8TB9 - chains H and I of the 17 polymer chains in the assembly; structure by electron microscopy, 4.00 A resolution.

# Chain H
Molecule: 215-nt DNA strand
Sequence (215 nucleotides; each row starts with the number of its first residue):
     7 ATCGGGAGCTCCGACCGAATGACATGCATGCATACAGGATGTATATACCT
    57 GACACGTGCCTGGAGACTAGGGAGTAACCCCCTTGGCGGTTAAAACGCGG
   107 GGGACAGCGCGTACGTGCGTTTAAGCGGTGCTAGAGCTGCCTACGACCAA
   157 TGGAGCGGCCTCGGCACCGGGATCCCCCAGCCGCCGGCAGCGCAGCGCCT
   207 GACGGGCACACAGTC
Disordered / not traced: 7-19, 213-221

# Chain I
Molecule: Histone H3.2
From: Xenopus laevis
Reference sequence: P84233 (H32_XENLA); residues 0-135 here correspond to UniProt positions 1-136 (UniProt number = residue number + 1)
Chain sequence (136 residues; numbered 0 to 135; the number before each row is that of its first residue; numbering starts at 0):
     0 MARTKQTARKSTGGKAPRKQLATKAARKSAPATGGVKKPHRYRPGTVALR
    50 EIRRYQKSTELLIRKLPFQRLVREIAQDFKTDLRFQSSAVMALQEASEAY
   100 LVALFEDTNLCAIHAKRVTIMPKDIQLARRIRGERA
Disordered / not traced: 0-21
Differences from the reference sequence: conflict Ala102 (Gly103 in P84233)
Swiss-Prot annotation at these positions:
  - modified residue: Arg2 (Asymmetric dimethylarginine), Thr3 (Phosphothreonine), Lys4 (Allysine), Gln5 (5-glutamyl dopamine), Thr6 (Phosphothreonine), Arg8 (Citrulline), Lys9 (N6,N6,N6-trimethyllysine), Ser10 (ADP-ribosylserine), Thr11 (Phosphothreonine), Lys14 (N6-(2-hydroxyisobutyryl)lysine), Arg17 (Asymmetric dimethylarginine), Lys18 (N6-(2-hydroxyisobutyryl)lysine), Lys23 (N6-(2-hydroxyisobutyryl)lysine), Arg26 (Citrulline), Lys27 (N6,N6,N6-trimethyllysine), Ser28 (ADP-ribosylserine), Lys36 (N6,N6,N6-trimethyllysine), Lys37 (N6-methyllysine), Tyr41 (Phosphotyrosine), Lys56 (N6,N6,N6-trimethyllysine) and 8 more in UniProt
  - lipidation: Cys110 (S-palmitoyl cysteine)

# How chain H and chain I interact
Pairs across the interface (21):
  DT89(H) - Arg83(I)  hydrogen bond to the sugar
  DT89(H) - Phe84(I)  phosphate contact
  DT89(H) - Gln85(I)  phosphate contact
  DT89(H) - Ser86(I)  hydrogen bond to the phosphate
  DT90(H) - Arg72(I)  salt bridge to the phosphate
  DT90(H) - Arg83(I)  phosphate contact
  DT90(H) - Phe84(I)  hydrogen bond to the phosphate
  DA99(H) - Arg63(I)  hydrogen bond to the phosphate
  DA100(H) - Arg63(I)  salt bridge to the phosphate
  DG105(H) - Arg40(I)  base contact
  DG108(H) - Pro43(I)  phosphate contact
  DG109(H) - Thr118(I)  hydrogen bond to the phosphate
  DA110(H) - Arg116(I)  phosphate contact
  DA110(H) - Val117(I)  hydrogen bond to the phosphate
  DA110(H) - Thr118(I)  hydrogen bond to the phosphate
  DC111(H) - Arg116(I)  phosphate contact
  DC182(H) - Tyr41(I)  phosphate contact
  DC183(H) - His39(I)  sugar contact
  DC183(H) - Arg42(I)  phosphate contact
  DC183(H) - Thr45(I)  phosphate contact
  DC184(H) - Arg42(I)  salt bridge to the phosphate
Interface residues without a listed pair, chain I (17 interface residues in all): Leu82, Met120

# Summary
12 residues of chain H and 17 residues of chain I are in contact, with 7 hydrogen bonds and 3 salt bridges.
Among the polar pairs are DT89(H)-Arg83(I), DT89(H)-Ser86(I) and DT90(H)-Phe84(I).
Chain H is a 215-nt DNA strand and chain I is Histone H3.2 (Xenopus laevis); the structure, PRC2-J119-450
monomer bound to H1-nucleosome, was determined by electron microscopy together with 8T9G and 8TAS from the
same study.
